PDB entry 8G2W | electron microscopy, 3.70 A resolution | chains I and K of the 8 polymer chains in the assembly

Chain I:
Name: DNA-directed RNA polymerase subunit beta
Organism: Escherichia coli
UniProt: C3SIA7 (C3SIA7_ECOLX); residue numbers follow UniProt; this construct covers 2-1341
Amino-acid sequence (1340 residues; row label = number of the first residue in the row):
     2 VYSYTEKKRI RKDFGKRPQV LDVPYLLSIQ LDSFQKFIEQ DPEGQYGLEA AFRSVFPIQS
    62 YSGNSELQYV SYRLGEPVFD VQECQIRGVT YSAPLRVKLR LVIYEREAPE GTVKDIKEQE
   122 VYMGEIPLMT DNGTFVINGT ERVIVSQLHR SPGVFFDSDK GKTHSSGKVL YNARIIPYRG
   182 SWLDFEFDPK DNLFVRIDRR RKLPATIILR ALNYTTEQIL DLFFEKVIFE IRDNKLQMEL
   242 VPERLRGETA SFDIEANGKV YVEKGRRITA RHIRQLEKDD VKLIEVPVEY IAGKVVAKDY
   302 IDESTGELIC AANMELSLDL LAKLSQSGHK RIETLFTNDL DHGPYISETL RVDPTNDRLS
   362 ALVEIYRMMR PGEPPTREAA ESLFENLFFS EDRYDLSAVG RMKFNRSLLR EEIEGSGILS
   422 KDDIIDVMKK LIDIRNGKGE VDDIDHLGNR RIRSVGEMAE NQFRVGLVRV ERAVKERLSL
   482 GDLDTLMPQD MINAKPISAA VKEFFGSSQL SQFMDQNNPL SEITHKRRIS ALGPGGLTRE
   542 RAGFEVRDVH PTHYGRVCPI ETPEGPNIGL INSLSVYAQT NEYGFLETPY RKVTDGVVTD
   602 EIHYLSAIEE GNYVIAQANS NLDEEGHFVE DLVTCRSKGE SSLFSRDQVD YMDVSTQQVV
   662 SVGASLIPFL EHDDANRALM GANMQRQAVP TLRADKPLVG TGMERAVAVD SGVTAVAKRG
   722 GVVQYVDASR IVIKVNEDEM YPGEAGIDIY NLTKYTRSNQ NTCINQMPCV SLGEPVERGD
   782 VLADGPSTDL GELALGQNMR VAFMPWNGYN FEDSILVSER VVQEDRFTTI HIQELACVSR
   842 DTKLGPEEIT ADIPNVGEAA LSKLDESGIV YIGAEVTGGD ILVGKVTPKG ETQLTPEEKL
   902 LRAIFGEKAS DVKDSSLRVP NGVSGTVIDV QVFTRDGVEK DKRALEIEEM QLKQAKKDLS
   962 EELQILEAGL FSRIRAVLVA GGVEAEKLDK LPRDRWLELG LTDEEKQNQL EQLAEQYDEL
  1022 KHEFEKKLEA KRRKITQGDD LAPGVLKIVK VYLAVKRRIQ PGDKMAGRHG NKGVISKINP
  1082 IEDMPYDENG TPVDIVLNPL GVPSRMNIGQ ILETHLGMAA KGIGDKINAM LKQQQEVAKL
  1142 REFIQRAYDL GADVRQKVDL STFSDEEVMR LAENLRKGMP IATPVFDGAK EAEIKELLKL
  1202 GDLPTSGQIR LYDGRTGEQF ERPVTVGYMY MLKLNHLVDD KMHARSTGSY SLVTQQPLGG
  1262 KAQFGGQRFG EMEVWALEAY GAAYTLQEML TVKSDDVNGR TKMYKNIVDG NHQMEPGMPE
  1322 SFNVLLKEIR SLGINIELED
Unresolved in the structure: 891-914

Chain K:
Name: DNA-directed RNA polymerase subunit omega
Organism: Escherichia coli
Notes: EC 2.7.7.6
UniProt: P0A800 (RPOZ_ECOLI); residue numbers follow UniProt; this construct covers 2-80
Amino-acid sequence (79 residues; each row starts with the number of its first residue):
     2 ARVTVQDAVE KIGNRFDLVL VAARRARQMQ VGGKDPLVPE ENDKTTVIAL REIEEGLINN
    62 QILDVRERQE QQEQEAAEL

Interface between chain I and chain K:
Pairs across the interface (9; chain I residue first):
  Gly1282(I) - Phe17(K)
  Tyr1285(I) - Leu21(K)
  Gly1311(I) - Gln31(K)  hydrogen bond (backbone-side chain)
  Asn1312(I) - Arg28(K)  hydrogen bond
  Asn1312(I) - Gln31(K)
  Asn1312(I) - Val32(K)
  His1313(I) - Arg28(K)  hydrogen bond (backbone-side chain)
  His1313(I) - Gln31(K)  hydrogen bond (backbone-side chain)
  Gln1314(I) - Arg28(K)  hydrogen bond

Summary:
Chain I and chain K form an interface of 6 and 5 residues respectively, with 5 hydrogen bonds. Polar contacts
include Gly1311(I)-Gln31(K), Asn1312(I)-Arg28(K) and His1313(I)-Arg28(K).
Chain I is DNA-directed RNA polymerase subunit beta and chain K is DNA-directed RNA polymerase subunit omega,
both from Escherichia coli; the structure, Cryo-EM structure of 3DVA component 2 of Escherichia coli que-PEC
(paused elongation complex) RNA Polymerase minus ..., was determined by electron microscopy (same publication
as 8F3C, 8G00, 8G1S, 8G4W, 8G7E and 8G8Z).
